PDB entry 9EVG | X-ray diffraction, 1.90 A resolution | chains G and J of the 12 polymer chains in the assembly

[Chain G]
Name: CCHex2-B-g
Sequence (25 residues; numbered 0 to 24; the number before each row is that of its first residue; numbering starts at 0):
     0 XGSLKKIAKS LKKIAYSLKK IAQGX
Not modelled in the structure: 23-24
Modified / non-standard residues: ACE (acetyl group) at position 0; NH2 (amino group) at position 24

[Chain J]
Name: CCHex2-A-g
Sequence (25 residues; numbered 0 to 24; the number before each row is that of its first residue; numbering starts at 0):
     0 XGSLEEIAKS LEEIAWSLEE IAQGX
Not modelled in the structure: 23-24
Modified / non-standard residues: ACE (acetyl group) at position 0; NH2 (amino group) at position 24

[How chain G and chain J interact]
Pairs across the interface (17):
  Ser-2(G) with Leu-3(J); Glu-4(J)
  Ile-6(G) with Leu-3(J); Ile-6(J), hydrophobic; Ala-7(J), hydrophobic; Leu-10(J), hydrophobic
  Ser-9(G) with Leu-10(J); Glu-11(J)
  Ile-13(G) with Leu-10(J); Ile-13(J), hydrophobic; Ala-14(J), hydrophobic; Leu-17(J), hydrophobic
  Ser-16(G) with Leu-17(J); Glu-18(J); Ala-21(J)
  Ile-20(G) with Ile-20(J), hydrophobic; Ala-21(J), hydrophobic
Also at the interface, not in a pair above, chain G (12 interface residues in all): Leu-3, Lys-5, Leu-10, Lys-12, Leu-17, Lys-19

[Summary]
Chain G and chain J each contribute 12 residues to their interface.
Here chain G is CCHex2-B-g and chain J is CCHex2-A-g. Entry 9EVG (X-ray crystal structure of a de novo
designed parallel coiled-coil heterohexamer with 3 heptad repeats, CCHex2-AB-g) was determined by X-ray
diffraction.
